5MXO - chains A and P; structure by X-ray diffraction, 1.20 A resolution.

== Chain A ==
Protein: 14-3-3 protein sigma
Source organism: Homo sapiens
UniProt: P31947 (1433S_HUMAN); residues 1-231 here = UniProt positions 1-231
Chain sequence (236 residues; numbered -4 to 231; the number before each row is that of its first residue; numbers below 1 keep their minus sign (Gly-4 is residue -4)):
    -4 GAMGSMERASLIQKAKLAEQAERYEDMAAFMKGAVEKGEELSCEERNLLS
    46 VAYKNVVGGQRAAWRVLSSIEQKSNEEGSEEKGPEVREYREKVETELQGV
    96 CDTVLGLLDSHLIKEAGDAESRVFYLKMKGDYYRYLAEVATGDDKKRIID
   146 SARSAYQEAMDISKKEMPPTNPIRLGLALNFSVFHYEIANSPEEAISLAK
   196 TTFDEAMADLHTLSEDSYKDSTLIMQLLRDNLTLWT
Not modelled in the structure: 71-77, 137-138, 210-213
Differences from the reference sequence: expression tag (-4 to 0)
Curated features (UniProtKB/Swiss-Prot):
  - site (Interaction with phosphoserine on interacting protein): Arg56, Arg129
  - modified residue (Phosphoserine): Ser5, Ser74
Ion coordination: Mg2+ near Glu161 (its only coordinating residue here)
Small-molecule neighbours: fusicoccin (FSC): Glu14, Asn42, Leu43, Ser45, Val46, Lys49, Phe119, Lys122, Met123, Pro167, Ile168, Gly171, Lys214, Asp215, Leu218, Ile219
Reported in the primary citation:
  - conformationally variable residues (helix shift, side-chain flip): Arg60, Asp215
  - binding site for fusicoccin: Asp215

== Chain P ==
Protein: p53 C-terminal 12 amino acids
Chain sequence (3 residues; numbered 385 to 387; the number before each row is that of its first residue):
   385 FKT
Modified positions: Thr387 (phosphothreonine; TPO)
Reported in the primary citation:
  - post-translational modification sites: Thr387

== How chain A and chain P interact ==
Contacting residue pairs (17):
  Arg56(A) - Thr387(P)
  Arg129(A) - Thr387(P)
  Tyr130(A) - Thr387(P)
  Leu174(A) - Lys386(P)
  Leu174(A) - Thr387(P)
  Asn175(A) - Thr387(P)
  Val178(A) - Lys386(P)
  Val178(A) - Thr387(P)
  Tyr181(A) - Phe385(P)  hydrophobic
  Glu182(A) - Phe385(P)  hydrogen bond (side chain-backbone)
  Leu222(A) - Lys386(P)
  Leu222(A) - Thr387(P)
  Asp225(A) - Lys386(P)  salt bridge
  Asn226(A) - Phe385(P)
  Asn226(A) - Lys386(P)  hydrogen bond (side chain-backbone)
  Leu229(A) - Phe385(P)  hydrophobic
  Trp230(A) - Phe385(P)
Interface residues without a listed pair, chain A (14 interface residues in all): Lys49

== Summary ==
14 residues of chain A face 3 of chain P across their interface; the contacts include 2 hydrogen bonds and 1
salt bridge. Among the polar pairs are Asp225(A)-Lys386(P), Glu182(A)-Phe385(P) and Asn226(A)-Lys386(P). Bound
to chain A: fusicoccin. The paper reports a binding site for fusicoccin at Asp215(A); a modification site at
Thr387(P).
Chain A is 14-3-3 protein sigma (Homo sapiens) and chain P is p53 C-terminal 12 amino acids; the structure,
Crystal structure of 14-3-3sigma and a p53 C-terminal 12-mer synthetic phosphopeptide stabilized by
Fusicoccin-A, was determined by X-ray diffraction, deposited together with 5MHC and 5MOC.
